PDB entry 2ISK | X-ray diffraction, 2.10 A resolution | chains A and B

Chain A (and B):
Molecule: BluB
Organism: Sinorhizobium meliloti
Notes: chain B of this document is another copy of the same molecule, construct and numbering; everything in this record applies to it too
UniProt: Q92PC8 (Q92PC8_RHIME); numbering as in UniProt (aligned over 1-227)
Sequence (230 residues; numbered -2 to 227; the number before each row is that of its first residue; numbers below 1 keep their minus sign (Gly-2 is residue -2)):
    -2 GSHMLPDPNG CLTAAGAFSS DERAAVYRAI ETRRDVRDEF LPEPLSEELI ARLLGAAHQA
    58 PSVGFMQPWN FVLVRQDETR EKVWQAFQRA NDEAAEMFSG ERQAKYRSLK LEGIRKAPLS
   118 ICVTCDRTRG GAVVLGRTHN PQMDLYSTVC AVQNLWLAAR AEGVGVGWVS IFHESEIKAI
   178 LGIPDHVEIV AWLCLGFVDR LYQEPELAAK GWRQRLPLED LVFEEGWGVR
Unresolved in the structure: -2 to 8
Differences from the reference sequence: cloning artifact (-2 to 0)
Small-molecule neighbours:
  - FNR (1-deoxy-1-(7,8-dimethyl-2,4-dioxo-3,4-dihydro-2H-benzo[g]pteridin-1-id-10(5h)-yl)-5-O-phosphonato-D-ribitol), molecule 1: Arg30, Arg31, Asp32, Arg34, Lys107, Leu108, Glu109, Trp165, Val166, Ser167, Ile168, Pro202, Glu203, Leu204
  - FNR, molecule 2: Pro58, Ser59, Val60, Gly61, Phe62, Met140, Tyr143, Ser144, Cys147
UniProt features mapped onto this chain:
  - binding site (FMN): Arg30 to Arg34, Ser59, Leu108, Ser167
  - mutagenesis: Asp32 (D32A/N/S: Abrogates DMB formation but retains flavin binding), Ser167 (S167C: Completely abolishes DMB formation; S167G: Reduces DMB formation by 30-fold)
From the paper describing this entry:
  - mutagenesis - S167G (30-fold): decreased catalytic activity
  - mutagenesis - D32A, D32N, D32S, S167C: abolished catalytic activity
  - catalytic residues: Asp32, Ser167
  - mutagenesis - D32A, D32N, D32S: unchanged binding to flavin

How chain A and chain B interact:
Pairs across the interface (235; chain A residue first):
  Leu9(A) - Glu36(B)
  Leu9(A) - Leu198(B)
  Leu9(A) - Tyr199(B)  hydrophobic
  Thr10(A) - Arg197(B)
  Thr10(A) - Leu198(B)  hydrogen bond (backbone-backbone)
  Thr10(A) - Gln200(B)
  Ala11(A) - Asp196(B)
  Ala11(A) - Arg197(B)
  Ala12(A) - Val195(B)
  Ala12(A) - Asp196(B)  hydrogen bond (backbone-backbone)
  Ala12(A) - Leu198(B)  hydrophobic
  Gly13(A) - Arg157(B)  hydrogen bond (backbone-side chain)
  Gly13(A) - Gly160(B)
  Ala14(A) - Ala158(B)
  Ala14(A) - Glu159(B)
  Ala14(A) - Gly160(B)
  Phe15(A) - Ala22(B)
  Phe15(A) - Arg25(B)
  Phe15(A) - Ala26(B)
  Phe15(A) - Arg157(B)
  Phe15(A) - Ala158(B)  hydrogen bond (backbone-backbone)
  Glu19(A) - Ala22(B)
  Glu19(A) - Arg25(B)  salt bridge
  Arg20(A) - Ala158(B)
  Arg20(A) - Glu159(B)  salt bridge
  Ala22(A) - Phe15(B)
  Ala22(A) - Glu19(B)
  Ala22(A) - Ala22(B)  hydrophobic
  Ala22(A) - Val23(B)
  Val23(A) - Ala22(B)
  Val23(A) - Ala26(B)  hydrophobic
  Tyr24(A) - Arg49(B)
  Tyr24(A) - Ala53(B)  hydrophobic
  Tyr24(A) - Glu159(B)  hydrogen bond
  Arg25(A) - Gly13(B)
  Arg25(A) - Ala14(B)  hydrogen bond (side chain-backbone)
  Arg25(A) - Phe15(B)
  Arg25(A) - Glu19(B)  salt bridge
  Ala26(A) - Phe15(B)
  Ala26(A) - Val23(B)  hydrophobic
  Ile27(A) - Ala53(B)
  Ile27(A) - Gln56(B)
  Ile27(A) - Asn151(B)
  Glu28(A) - Gln56(B)
  Arg30(A) - Gln56(B)  hydrogen bond (side chain-backbone)
  Arg30(A) - Ala57(B)
  Arg30(A) - Pro58(B)
  Glu36(A) - Leu9(B)
  Arg49(A) - Tyr24(B)
  Leu51(A) - Val219(B)  hydrophobic
  Gly52(A) - Leu215(B)
  Ala53(A) - Ile27(B)
  His55(A) - Arg212(B)  hydrogen bond (backbone-side chain)
  His55(A) - Leu213(B)  hydrogen bond (side chain-backbone)
  His55(A) - Leu215(B)
  His55(A) - Leu218(B)
  Gln56(A) - Ile27(B)
  Gln56(A) - Glu28(B)
  Gln56(A) - Arg30(B)  hydrogen bond (backbone-side chain)
  Ala57(A) - Arg30(B)
  Pro58(A) - Arg30(B)
  Pro58(A) - Gln150(B)
  Pro58(A) - Trp153(B)  hydrophobic
  Gly61(A) - Leu204(B)
  Gly61(A) - Trp209(B)
  Gly61(A) - Arg210(B)
  Phe62(A) - Pro202(B)  hydrophobic
  Phe62(A) - Ala205(B)  hydrophobic
  Phe62(A) - Arg210(B)  hydrogen bond (backbone-side chain)
  Phe62(A) - Gln211(B)
  Phe62(A) - Arg212(B)
  Met63(A) - Arg210(B)  hydrogen bond (backbone-side chain)
  Met63(A) - Leu213(B)
  Gln64(A) - Gln211(B)
  Gln64(A) - Arg212(B)
  Gln64(A) - Leu213(B)
  Trp66(A) - Leu218(B)
  Asn67(A) - Leu218(B)  hydrogen bond (side chain-backbone)
  Asn67(A) - Phe220(B)
  Asn67(A) - Trp224(B)
  Phe68(A) - Leu218(B)  hydrogen bond (backbone-backbone)
  Phe68(A) - Val219(B)
  Phe68(A) - Phe220(B)  hydrogen bond (backbone-backbone)
  Val69(A) - Phe220(B)
  Val69(A) - Glu222(B)
  Val69(A) - Gly223(B)
  Leu70(A) - Val219(B)  hydrophobic
  Leu70(A) - Phe220(B)  hydrogen bond (backbone-backbone)
  Leu70(A) - Glu221(B)
  Leu70(A) - Glu222(B)  hydrogen bond (backbone-backbone)
  Val71(A) - Glu222(B)
  Arg72(A) - Glu221(B)  salt bridge
  Arg72(A) - Glu222(B)  hydrogen bond (backbone-side chain)
  Gln73(A) - Glu222(B)  hydrogen bond (backbone-side chain)
  Thr76(A) - Glu222(B)  hydrogen bond
  Ala87(A) - His136(B)  hydrogen bond (backbone-side chain)
  Glu90(A) - His136(B)  salt bridge
  Ala91(A) - Thr135(B)
  Ala91(A) - His136(B)
  Met94(A) - Thr135(B)
  Phe95(A) - Val130(B)
  Tyr103(A) - Leu132(B)  hydrophobic
  Leu106(A) - Leu132(B)  hydrophobic
  Thr121(A) - Trp224(B)
  Arg126(A) - Arg210(B)
  Arg126(A) - Leu213(B)
  Arg126(A) - Leu218(B)
  Gly127(A) - Arg210(B)
  Val130(A) - Met94(B)
  Val130(A) - Phe95(B)
  Leu132(A) - Tyr103(B)  hydrophobic
  Leu132(A) - Leu106(B)  hydrophobic
  Leu132(A) - Leu108(B)  hydrophobic
  Leu132(A) - Ile168(B)  hydrophobic
  Leu132(A) - Leu204(B)  hydrophobic
  Leu132(A) - Trp209(B)
  Gly133(A) - Ser167(B)  hydrogen bond (backbone-side chain)
  Gly133(A) - Ile168(B)
  Thr135(A) - Ala91(B)
  Thr135(A) - Met94(B)
  His136(A) - Ala87(B)  hydrogen bond (side chain-backbone)
  His136(A) - Glu90(B)  salt bridge
  His136(A) - Ala91(B)
  His136(A) - Phe169(B)
  His136(A) - His170(B)
  Gln139(A) - Leu142(B)
  Gln139(A) - Glu185(B)
  Met140(A) - Trp165(B)
  Met140(A) - Ser167(B)
  Leu142(A) - Gln139(B)
  Leu142(A) - Tyr143(B)
  Tyr143(A) - Leu142(B)
  Tyr143(A) - Val146(B)
  Tyr143(A) - Trp165(B)  hydrophobic
  Tyr143(A) - Val187(B)  hydrophobic
  Val146(A) - Tyr143(B)
  Val146(A) - Val146(B)  hydrophobic
  Val146(A) - Cys147(B)  hydrophobic
  Cys147(A) - Val146(B)  hydrophobic
  Cys147(A) - Gln150(B)  hydrogen bond
  Gln150(A) - Pro58(B)
  Gln150(A) - Cys147(B)
  Gln150(A) - Gln150(B)
  Gln150(A) - Asn151(B)  hydrogen bond
  Asn151(A) - Ile27(B)
  Asn151(A) - Gln150(B)  hydrogen bond
  Asn151(A) - Leu154(B)
  Trp153(A) - Pro58(B)  hydrophobic
  Leu154(A) - Asn151(B)
  Ala155(A) - Tyr24(B)
  Arg157(A) - Gly13(B)  hydrogen bond (side chain-backbone)
  Arg157(A) - Phe15(B)
  Ala158(A) - Phe15(B)
  Ala158(A) - Arg20(B)  hydrogen bond (backbone-side chain)
  Glu159(A) - Arg20(B)
  Glu159(A) - Tyr24(B)  hydrogen bond
  Trp165(A) - Met140(B)  hydrophobic
  Ser167(A) - Gly133(B)  hydrogen bond (side chain-backbone)
  Ser167(A) - Met140(B)
  Ile168(A) - Gly133(B)
  Phe169(A) - His136(B)
  His170(A) - His136(B)
  Leu178(A) - Glu222(B)
  Leu178(A) - Gly223(B)
  Leu178(A) - Trp224(B)  hydrogen bond (backbone-backbone)
  Gly179(A) - Trp224(B)
  Pro181(A) - Trp224(B)
  Val184(A) - Trp224(B)  hydrophobic
  Glu185(A) - Gln139(B)
  Glu185(A) - Tyr143(B)
  Val187(A) - Met140(B)
  Val187(A) - Tyr143(B)  hydrophobic
  Asp196(A) - Ala11(B)
  Asp196(A) - Ala12(B)  hydrogen bond (backbone-backbone)
  Arg197(A) - Leu9(B)
  Arg197(A) - Thr10(B)
  Arg197(A) - Ala12(B)
  Leu198(A) - Leu9(B)
  Leu198(A) - Thr10(B)  hydrogen bond (backbone-backbone)
  Leu198(A) - Ala12(B)  hydrophobic
  Tyr199(A) - Leu9(B)  hydrophobic
  Gln200(A) - Thr10(B)
  Pro202(A) - Phe62(B)  hydrophobic
  Leu204(A) - Gly61(B)
  Leu204(A) - Phe62(B)
  Trp209(A) - Gly61(B)
  Trp209(A) - Leu132(B)
  Arg210(A) - Gly61(B)
  Arg210(A) - Phe62(B)  hydrogen bond (side chain-backbone)
  Arg210(A) - Met63(B)  hydrogen bond (side chain-backbone)
  Arg210(A) - Gly127(B)
  Gln211(A) - Phe62(B)
  Gln211(A) - Gln64(B)
  Arg212(A) - His55(B)  hydrogen bond (side chain-backbone)
  Arg212(A) - Gln56(B)
  Arg212(A) - Phe62(B)
  Arg212(A) - Gln64(B)
  Leu213(A) - His55(B)  hydrogen bond (backbone-side chain)
  Leu213(A) - Gln64(B)
  Leu213(A) - Arg126(B)
  Leu215(A) - Leu51(B)
  Leu215(A) - Gly52(B)
  Leu215(A) - His55(B)
  Leu218(A) - His55(B)
  Leu218(A) - Trp66(B)
  Leu218(A) - Asn67(B)  hydrogen bond (backbone-side chain)
  Leu218(A) - Phe68(B)  hydrogen bond (backbone-backbone)
  Leu218(A) - Arg126(B)
  Val219(A) - Leu51(B)  hydrophobic
  Val219(A) - Phe68(B)
  Val219(A) - Leu70(B)  hydrophobic
  Phe220(A) - Asn67(B)
  Phe220(A) - Phe68(B)  hydrogen bond (backbone-backbone)
  Phe220(A) - Val69(B)
  Phe220(A) - Leu70(B)  hydrogen bond (backbone-backbone)
  Glu221(A) - Glu44(B)
  Glu221(A) - Leu70(B)
  Glu221(A) - Arg72(B)  salt bridge
  Glu222(A) - Val69(B)
  Glu222(A) - Leu70(B)  hydrogen bond (backbone-backbone)
  Glu222(A) - Val71(B)
  Glu222(A) - Arg72(B)  hydrogen bond (side chain-backbone)
  Glu222(A) - Gln73(B)  hydrogen bond (side chain-backbone)
  Glu222(A) - Thr76(B)
  Glu222(A) - Leu178(B)
  Gly223(A) - Val69(B)
  Gly223(A) - Leu178(B)
  Trp224(A) - Asn67(B)
  Trp224(A) - Val69(B)  hydrophobic
  Trp224(A) - Thr121(B)
  Trp224(A) - Leu178(B)  hydrogen bond (backbone-backbone)
  Trp224(A) - Gly179(B)
  Trp224(A) - Ile180(B)  hydrophobic
  Trp224(A) - Pro181(B)
  Trp224(A) - Val184(B)  hydrophobic
Interface residues without a listed pair, chain A (109 interface residues in all): Thr29, Leu50, Val60, Leu108, Asn137, Ile180, Ile186, Val195, Ala205, Asp217
Interface residues without a listed pair, chain B (112 interface residues in all): Thr29, Leu50, Val60, Asn137, Ala155, Glu171, Ile186, Asp217

Summary:
109 residues of chain A face 112 of chain B across their interface; the contacts include 45 hydrogen bonds and
7 salt bridges. Polar contacts include Glu19(A)-Arg25(B), Arg20(A)-Glu159(B) and Arg72(A)-Glu221(B). The paper
reports catalytic residues Asp32(A) and Ser167(A); D32A, D32N and D32S of chain A, among others, abolish
catalytic activity; 5 substitutions were tested in all.
Both chains are BluB (Sinorhizobium meliloti). Entry 2ISK (BluB bound to flavin anion (charge transfer
complex)) was determined by X-ray diffraction, deposited together with 2ISJ and 2ISL.
